PDB entry 9BTL | electron microscopy, 2.96 A resolution | chains I and J of the 8 polymer chains in the assembly

# Chain I
Molecule: Envelope glycoprotein Gp120
Source organism: Human immunodeficiency virus 1
UniProt: Q2N0S6 (Q2N0S6_9HIV1); the construct lacks a stretch of the UniProt sequence and is renumbered around it, so the offset changes along the chain: 31-136 = UniProt 30-135; 145-185 = UniProt 136-176; 188-309 = UniProt 187-308; 312-323 = UniProt 309-320; 2 more segments
Chain sequence (476 residues; row label = number of the first residue in the row; note: 25 numbers in that range are skipped by the numbering (no residue carries them; nothing is unmodelled there); a row labelled like 185A-185J holds insertion residues (185A, then the next letters in order)):
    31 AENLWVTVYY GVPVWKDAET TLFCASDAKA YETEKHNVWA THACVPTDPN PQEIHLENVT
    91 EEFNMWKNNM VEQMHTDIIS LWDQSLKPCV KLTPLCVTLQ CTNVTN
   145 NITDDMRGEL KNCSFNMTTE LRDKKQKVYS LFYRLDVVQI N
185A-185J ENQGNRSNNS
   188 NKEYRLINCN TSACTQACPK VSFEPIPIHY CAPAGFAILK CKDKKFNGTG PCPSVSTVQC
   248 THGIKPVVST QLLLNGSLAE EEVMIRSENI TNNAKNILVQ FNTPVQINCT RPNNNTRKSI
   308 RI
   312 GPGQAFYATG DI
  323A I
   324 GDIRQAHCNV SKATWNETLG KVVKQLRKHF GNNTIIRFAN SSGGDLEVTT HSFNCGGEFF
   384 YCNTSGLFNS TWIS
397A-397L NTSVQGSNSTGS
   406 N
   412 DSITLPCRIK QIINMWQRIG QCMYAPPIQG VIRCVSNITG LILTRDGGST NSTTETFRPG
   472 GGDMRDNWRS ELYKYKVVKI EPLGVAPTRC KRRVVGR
Not modelled in the structure: 31-32, 58-65, 185A-185J, 397A-397L, 506-508
Disulfides: Cys54-Cys74, Cys119-Cys205, Cys126-Cys196, Cys131-Cys157, Cys201-Cys433, Cys218-Cys247, Cys228-Cys239, Cys296-Cys331, Cys378-Cys445, Cys385-Cys418
Glycans and other covalent adducts: N-acetylglucosamine (NAG) linked to Asn88, Asn133, Asn145, Asn156, Asn160, Asn197, Asn234, Asn262, Asn276, Asn295, Asn301, Asn332, Asn339, Asn355, Asn363, Asn386, Asn392, Asn448
Differences from the reference sequence: engineered mutation Cys201 (Ile200 in Q2N0S6), Asn332 (Thr330 in Q2N0S6), Cys433 (Ala430 in Q2N0S6), Cys501 (Ala498 in Q2N0S6)
What the authors report for this chain:
  - post-translational modification sites: Asn156, Asn160

# Chain J
Molecule: Envelope glycoprotein Gp41
Source organism: Human immunodeficiency virus 1
UniProt: Q2N0S6 (Q2N0S6_9HIV1); residues 513-664 here correspond to UniProt positions 510-661 (UniProt number = residue number - 3)
Chain sequence (152 residues; row label = number of the first residue in the row):
   513 VGIGAVFLGF LGAAGSTMGA ASMTLTVQAR NLLSGIVQQQ SNLLRAPEAQ QHLLKLTVWG
   573 IKQLQARVLA VERYLRDQQL LGIWGCSGKL ICCTNVPWNS SWSNRNLSEI WDNMTWLQWD
   633 KEISNYTQII YGLLEESQNQ QEKNEQDLLA LD
Not modelled in the structure: 513-519, 546-566
Disulfides: Cys598-Cys604
Glycans and other covalent adducts: N-acetylglucosamine (NAG) linked to Asn618, Asn637
Differences from the reference sequence: conflict Pro559 (Ile556 in Q2N0S6), Cys605 (Thr602 in Q2N0S6)
Residues lining bound ligands: N-acetylglucosamine (NAG; 2-acetamido-2-deoxy-beta-D-glucopyranose): Gly524, Gly527, Ser528

# Chain I / chain J interface
Disulfides between the chains: Cys501(I)-Cys605(J)
Residue-residue contacts (110; chain I residue first):
  Leu34(I) with Pro609(J); Trp610(J), hydrogen bond (backbone-backbone); Leu619(J), hydrophobic
  Trp35(I) with Asn607(J); Val608(J); Pro609(J)
  Val36(I) with Thr606(J), hydrogen bond (backbone-side chain); Val608(J), hydrogen bond (backbone-backbone); Trp610(J), hydrophobic; Ile642(J), hydrophobic; Leu646(J), hydrophobic
  Thr37(I) with Cys604(J)
  Val38(I) with Leu593(J), hydrophobic; Trp596(J), hydrophobic; Leu602(J); Ile603(J); Cys604(J), hydrogen bond (backbone-backbone); Leu646(J), hydrophobic
  Tyr39(I) with Leu537(J), hydrophobic; Leu602(J); Ile603(J), hydrophobic; Trp623(J); Trp628(J), hydrophobic
  Tyr40(I) with Leu537(J); Leu544(J); Tyr586(J); Asp589(J); Gln590(J); Leu593(J), hydrophobic; Leu602(J), hydrogen bond (backbone-backbone)
  Gly41(I) with Leu537(J); Gln540(J)
  Val42(I) with Leu537(J), hydrophobic; Trp628(J), hydrophobic
  Pro43(I) with Leu523(J), hydrophobic; Ala525(J); Ala526(J), hydrophobic; Gln540(J); Trp628(J); Leu629(J)
  Val44(I) with Trp628(J), hydrophobic; Asp632(J)
  Trp45(I) with Leu523(J), hydrophobic; Ala526(J), hydrophobic
  Lys46(I) with Asp632(J), salt bridge
  Thr51(I) with Lys574(J); Ala578(J)
  Leu52(I) with Lys574(J), hydrogen bond (backbone-side chain)
  Cys54(I) with Trp571(J)
  Trp69(I) with Trp571(J), hydrogen bond (backbone-side chain)
  Ala70(I) with Trp571(J)
  Ala73(I) with Thr569(J); Trp571(J)
  Cys74(I) with Trp571(J)
  Val75(I) with Gln575(J)
  Ile84(I) with Phe522(J)
  Leu86(I) with Leu523(J)
  Glu87(I) with Gly527(J)
  Asn88(I) with Gly527(J)
  Val89(I) with Gly527(J)
  Gln103(I) with Lys574(J), hydrogen bond
  Asp107(I) with Trp571(J); Lys574(J), salt bridge
  Ser110(I) with Val570(J)
  Leu111(I) with Val570(J), hydrophobic; Trp571(J), hydrophobic
  Gln114(I) with Thr569(J)
  Tyr217(I) with Trp571(J)
  Pro220(I) with Ala578(J), hydrophobic
  Ala221(I) with Leu544(J); Leu545(J); Ala582(J)
  Gly222(I) with Leu544(J), hydrogen bond (backbone-backbone); Arg585(J), hydrogen bond (backbone-side chain)
  Phe223(I) with Leu581(J), hydrophobic
  Thr244(I) with Phe522(J)
  Ile491(I) with Leu523(J), hydrophobic; Leu544(J), hydrophobic; Arg585(J), hydrogen bond (backbone-side chain)
  Pro493(I) with Leu544(J), hydrophobic; Asp589(J)
  Leu494(I) with Asp589(J); Leu592(J), hydrophobic; Leu593(J), hydrophobic; Trp596(J), hydrophobic; Tyr643(J)
  Gly495(I) with Trp628(J)
  Val496(I) with Trp631(J), hydrogen bond (backbone-side chain); Ile642(J), hydrophobic
  Ala497(I) with Trp623(J), hydrophobic; Trp631(J), hydrophobic
  Pro498(I) with Trp610(J), hydrophobic; Leu619(J); Trp623(J), hydrogen bond (backbone-side chain); Trp631(J)
  Thr499(I) with Trp623(J)
  Cys501(I) with Cys604(J); Cys605(J), disulfide; Thr606(J)
  Lys502(I) with Cys605(J); Thr606(J); Asn607(J)
  Arg503(I) with Trp596(J), hydrogen bond (side chain-backbone); Gly597(J); Cys598(J), hydrogen bond; Cys605(J), hydrogen bond (side chain-backbone); Thr606(J), hydrogen bond (backbone-backbone); Asn607(J), hydrogen bond (backbone-side chain); Gln650(J), hydrogen bond; Gln653(J), hydrogen bond
Other interface residues (no listed pair), chain I (53 interface residues in all): Phe53, Ala224, Lys490, Arg500, Val505
Other interface residues (no listed pair), chain J (56 interface residues in all): Gly521, Gly524, Met530, Ala533, Ser534, Asn543, Leu568, Trp614, Ser636, Leu660

# In short
The interface between chain I and chain J involves 53 residues on one side and 56 on the other, with 1
disulfide bond, 20 hydrogen bonds and 2 salt bridges. Polar pairs include Lys46(I)-Asp632(J),
Asp107(I)-Lys574(J) and Val36(I)-Thr606(J). Ligands of chain J: N-acetylglucosamine. From the paper:
modification sites Asn156(I) and Asn160(I).
Here chain I is Envelope glycoprotein Gp120 and chain J is Envelope glycoprotein Gp41, both from Human
immunodeficiency virus 1. Entry 9BTL (Cryo-EM structure of rhesus antibody 41328-a.01 in complex with HIV-1
Env BG505 DS-SOSIP) was determined by electron microscopy together with 9BNK, 9BNM, 9BNP, 9BTH, 9BTI, 9BTJ and
9BTV from the same study.
